Entry 4RHZ (X-ray diffraction, 2.35 A resolution); this record covers chains A and B.

== Chain A ==
Molecule: Cry23AA1
Source organism: Bacillus thuringiensis
UniProt: Q9KKG8 (Q9KKG8_BACTU); residues 1-267 here = UniProt positions 1-267
Chain sequence (267 residues; row label = number of the first residue in the row):
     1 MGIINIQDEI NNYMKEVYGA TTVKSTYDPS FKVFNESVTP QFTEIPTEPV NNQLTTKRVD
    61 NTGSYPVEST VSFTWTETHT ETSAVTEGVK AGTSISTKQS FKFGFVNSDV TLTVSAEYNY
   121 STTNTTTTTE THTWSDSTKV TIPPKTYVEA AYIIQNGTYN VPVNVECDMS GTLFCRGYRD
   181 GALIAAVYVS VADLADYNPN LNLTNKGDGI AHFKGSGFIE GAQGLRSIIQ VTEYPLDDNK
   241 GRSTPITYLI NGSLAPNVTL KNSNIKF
Disordered / not traced: 1, 261-267
Bound ions: Zn2+: His79, Glu130

== Chain B ==
Molecule: Cry37AA1
Source organism: Bacillus thuringiensis
UniProt: Q9KKG7 (Q9KKG7_BACTU); residue numbers follow UniProt; this construct covers 1-126
Chain sequence (126 residues; numbered 1 to 126; the number before each row is that of its first residue):
     1 MTVYNATFTI NFYNEGEWGG PEPYGYIKAY LTNPDHDFEI WKQDDWGKST PERSTYTQTI
    61 KISSDTGSPI NQMCFYGDVK EYDVGNADDI LAYPSQKVCS TPGVTVRLDG DEKGSYVTIK
   121 YSLTPA
Disordered / not traced: 1
Disulfides: Cys74-Cys99
Bound ions: Ca2+: Asp89, Glu112

== Chain A / chain B interface ==
Residue-residue contacts (46; chain A residue first):
  Glu48(A) with Gly103(B); Val104(B); Thr105(B), hydrogen bond; Lys120(B)
  Pro49(A) with Gly103(B); Val104(B); Thr105(B), hydrogen bond (backbone-backbone)
  Val50(A) with Thr105(B); Arg107(B)
  Asn51(A) with Val98(B); Cys99(B), hydrogen bond (side chain-backbone); Ser100(B); Val104(B); Thr105(B), hydrogen bond (backbone-backbone); Val106(B); Arg107(B), hydrogen bond (backbone-backbone)
  Asn52(A) with Arg107(B)
  Gln53(A) with Gln96(B); Lys97(B), hydrogen bond (side chain-backbone); Val98(B); Asp109(B)
  Asn107(A) with Pro102(B); Gly103(B)
  Ser108(A) with Gly103(B)
  Gln155(A) with Val104(B)
  Gln230(A) with Lys97(B), hydrogen bond (side chain-backbone); Val98(B); Cys99(B), hydrogen bond (side chain-backbone)
  Thr232(A) with Tyr30(B)
  Tyr234(A) with Pro34(B), hydrophobic; Asp35(B), hydrogen bond; Lys97(B)
  Arg242(A) with Asp35(B), salt bridge
  Thr244(A) with Asn33(B)
  Pro245(A) with Asn33(B); Pro34(B); Asp35(B)
  Ile246(A) with Thr32(B); Pro34(B)
  Thr247(A) with Tyr30(B), hydrogen bond; Thr32(B), hydrogen bond (backbone-backbone); Pro34(B); Gln72(B), hydrogen bond (backbone-side chain); Cys74(B); Cys99(B)
  Leu249(A) with Gln72(B)
Interface residues without a listed pair, chain A (20 interface residues in all): Val106, Tyr248

== Summary ==
The chain A/chain B interface involves 20 residues from each chain; the contacts include 12 hydrogen bonds and
1 salt bridge. Polar contacts include Arg242(A)-Asp35(B), Glu48(A)-Thr105(B) and Asn51(A)-Cys99(B). His79(A)
and Glu130(A) form the Zn2+ site. The Ca2+ site is built by Asp89(B) and Glu112(B).
Here chain A is Cry23AA1 and chain B is Cry37AA1, both from Bacillus thuringiensis. Entry 4RHZ (Crystal
structure of Cry23Aa1 and Cry37Aa1 binary protein complex) was determined by X-ray diffraction.
